PDB entry 1PZ7 | X-ray diffraction, 1.42 A resolution | chain A

[Chain A]
Name: Agrin
Source organism: Gallus gallus
Notes: fragment: basal lamina domain
Reference sequence: P31696 (AGRN_CHICK); residues 1-204 here correspond to UniProt positions 1752-1955 (UniProt number = residue number + 1751)
Amino-acid sequence (204 residues; each row starts with the number of its first residue):
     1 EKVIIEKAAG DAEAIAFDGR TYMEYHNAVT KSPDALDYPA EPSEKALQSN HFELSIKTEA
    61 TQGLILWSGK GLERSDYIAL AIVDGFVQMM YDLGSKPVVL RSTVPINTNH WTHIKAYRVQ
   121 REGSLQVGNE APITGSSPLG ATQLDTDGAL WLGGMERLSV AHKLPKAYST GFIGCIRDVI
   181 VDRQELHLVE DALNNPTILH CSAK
Disordered / not traced: 1-6, 33-39, 202-204
Cystine bridges: C175-C201
Ion coordination: Ca2+: D76, L93, Q143, D145

[Overview]
The Ca2+ site is built by D76, L93, Q143 and D145.
Chain A is Agrin (Gallus gallus); the structure, Modulation of agrin function by alternative splicing and Ca2+
binding, was determined by X-ray diffraction (same publication as 1PZ8 and 1PZ9).
